Entry 9C4H (electron microscopy, 8.60 A resolution (very low resolution: no residue pairs are listed; an interface is given only as per-side residue counts)); this record covers chains C and X of the 17 polymer chains in the assembly.

[Chain C]
Protein: Nucleoprotein
Source organism: Influenza D virus
Reference sequence: K9LG94 (K9LG94_9ORTO); residue numbers follow UniProt; this construct covers 1-552
Chain sequence (552 residues; each row starts with the number of its first residue):
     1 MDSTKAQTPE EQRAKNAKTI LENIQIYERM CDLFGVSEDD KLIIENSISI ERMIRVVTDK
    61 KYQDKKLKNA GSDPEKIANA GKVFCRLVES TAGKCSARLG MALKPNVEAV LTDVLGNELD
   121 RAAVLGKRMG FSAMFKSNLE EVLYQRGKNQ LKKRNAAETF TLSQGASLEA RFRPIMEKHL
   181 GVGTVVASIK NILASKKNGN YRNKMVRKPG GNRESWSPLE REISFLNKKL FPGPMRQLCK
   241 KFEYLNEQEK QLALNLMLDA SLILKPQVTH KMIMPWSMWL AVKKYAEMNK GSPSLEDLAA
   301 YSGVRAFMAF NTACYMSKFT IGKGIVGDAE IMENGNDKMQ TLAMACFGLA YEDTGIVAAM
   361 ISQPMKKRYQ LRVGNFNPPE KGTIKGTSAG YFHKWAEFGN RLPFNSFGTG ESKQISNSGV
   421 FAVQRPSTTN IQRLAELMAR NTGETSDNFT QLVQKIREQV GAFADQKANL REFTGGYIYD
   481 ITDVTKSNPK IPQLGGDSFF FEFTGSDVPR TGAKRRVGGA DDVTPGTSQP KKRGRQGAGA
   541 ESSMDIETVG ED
Not modelled in the structure: 1-7, 497-552

[Chain X]
Molecule: viral RNA
Source organism: Influenza D virus
Sequence (868 nucleotides; numbered 26 to 1168; 275 numbers in that range are skipped by the numbering (no residue carries them; nothing is unmodelled there); the number before each row is that of its first residue):
    26 UUUUUUUUUU UUUUUUUUUU
    51 UUUUUUUUUU UUUUUUUUUU
    76 UUUUUUUUUU UUUUUUUUUU
   101 UUUUUUUUUU UUUUUUUUUU
   126 UUUUUUUUUU UUUUUUUUUU
   151 UUUUUUUUUU UUUUUUUUUU
   176 UUUUUUUUUU UUUUUUUUUU
   201 UUUUUUUUUU UUUUUUUUUU
   426 UUUUUUUUUU UUUUUUUUUU
   451 UUUUUUUUUU UUUUUUUUUU
   476 UUUUUUUUUU UUUUUUUUUU
   501 UUUUUUUUUU UUUUUUUUUU
   526 UUUUUUUUUU UUUUUUUUUU
   551 UUUUUUUUUU UUUUUUUUUU
   576 UUUUUUUUUU UUUUUUUUUU
   601 UUUUUUUUUU UUUUUUUUUU UUUUUUUUUU UUUUUUUUUU UUUUUUUUUU UUUUUUUUUU
   661 UUUUUUUUUU UUUUUUUUUU UUUUUUUUUU UUUUUUUUUU UUUUUUUUUU UUUUUUUUUU
   721 UUUUUUUUUU UUUUUUUUUU UUUUUUUUUU UUUUUUUUUU UUUUUUUUUU UUUUUUUUUU
   781 UUUUUUUUUU UUUUUUUUUU UUUUUUUUUU UUUUUUUUUU UUUUUUUUUU UUUUUUUUUU
   841 UUUUUUUUUU UUUUUUUUUU UUUUUUUUUU UUUUUUUUUU UUUUUUUUUU UUUUUUUUUU
   901 UUUUUUUUUU UUUUUUUUUU UUUUUUUUUU UUUUUUUUUU UUUUUUUUUU UUUUUUUUUU
   961 UUUUUUUUUU UUUUUUUUUU UUUUUUUUUU UUUUUUUUUU UUUUUUUUUU UUUUUUUUUU
  1021 UUUUUUUUUU UUUUUUUUUU UUUUUUUUUU UUUUUUUUUU UUUUUUUUUU UUUUUUUUUU
  1081 UUUUUUUUUU UUUUUUUUUU UUUUUUUUUU UUUUUUUUUU UUUUUUUUUU UUUUUUUUUU
  1141 UUUUUUUUUU UUUUUUUUUU UUUUUUUU
Not modelled in the structure: 621-1168

[Interface between chain C and chain X]
At this resolution (9 A) residue pairs are not listed: 41 residues of chain C and 20 of chain X lie at the interface.

[In short]
Chain C and chain X form an interface of 41 and 20 residues respectively.
Here chain C is Nucleoprotein and chain X is viral RNA, both from Influenza D virus. Entry 9C4H (Double
helical structure of influenza D RNP complex) was determined by electron microscopy together with 9BWV, 9BWZ,
9BX0, 9BX1 and 9BX4 from the same study.
